Entry 8YIV (X-ray diffraction, 2.10 A resolution); this record covers chains A and E of the 5 polymer chains in the assembly.

# Chain A
Protein: MHC class I antigen
Organism: Homo sapiens
UniProt: F6IQR9 (F6IQR9_HUMAN); residues 1-275 here correspond to UniProt positions 25-299 (UniProt number = residue number + 24)
Amino-acid sequence (276 residues; each row starts with the number of its first residue; numbering starts at 0):
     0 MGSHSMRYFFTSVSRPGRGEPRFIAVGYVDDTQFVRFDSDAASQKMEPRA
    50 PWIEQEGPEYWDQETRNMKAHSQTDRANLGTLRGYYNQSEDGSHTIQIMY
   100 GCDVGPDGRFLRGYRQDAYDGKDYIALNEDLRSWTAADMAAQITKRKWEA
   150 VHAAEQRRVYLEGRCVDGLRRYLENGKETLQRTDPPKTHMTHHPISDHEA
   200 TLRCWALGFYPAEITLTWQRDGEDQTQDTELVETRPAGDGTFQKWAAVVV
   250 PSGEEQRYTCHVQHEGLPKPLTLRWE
Disordered / not traced: 0
Disulfide bonds: Cys101-Cys164, Cys203-Cys259
Construct notes: initiating methionine (0)

# Chain E
Protein: TCR beta
Organism: Homo sapiens
Amino-acid sequence (247 residues; numbered 0 to 246; the number before each row is that of its first residue; numbering starts at 0):
     0 MEAQVTQNPRYLITVTGKKLTVTCSQNMNHEYMSWYRQDPGLGLRQIYYS
    50 MNVEVTDKGDVPEGYKVSRKEKRNFPLILESPSPNQTSLYFCASSLVSTP
   100 LPKETQYFGPGTRLLVLEDLKNVFPPEVAVFEPSEAEISHTQKATLVCLA
   150 TGFYPDHVELSWWVNGKEVHSGVCTDPQPLKEQPALNDSRYALSSRLRVS
   200 ATFWQNPRNHFRCQVQFYGLSENDEWTQDRAKPVTQIVSAEAWGRAD
Disulfide bonds: Cys23-Cys91, Cys147-Cys212

# Interface between chain A and chain E
Residue-residue contacts - 14 pairs, chain A then chain E:
  Arg65(A) - Tyr48(E)  hydrogen bond
  Arg65(A) - Asp56(E)
  Asn66(A) - Met50(E)
  Lys68(A) - Thr55(E)  hydrogen bond (side chain-backbone)
  Lys68(A) - Asp56(E)  salt bridge
  Ala69(A) - Met50(E)  hydrophobic
  Gln72(A) - Val52(E)
  Gln72(A) - Glu53(E)
  Gln72(A) - Val54(E)
  Glu154(A) - Leu100(E)
  Glu154(A) - Lys102(E)  salt bridge
  Gln155(A) - Val96(E)
  Gln155(A) - Thr98(E)  hydrogen bond (side chain-backbone)
  Gln155(A) - Leu100(E)
Also at the interface, not in a pair above, chain A (12 interface residues in all): Thr73, Val150, His151, Val158, Arg163
Also at the interface, not in a pair above, chain E (14 interface residues in all): Asn51, Leu95, Glu103

# Overview
12 residues of chain A and 14 residues of chain E are in contact; the contacts include 3 hydrogen bonds and 2
salt bridges. Polar contacts include Lys68(A)-Asp56(E), Glu154(A)-Lys102(E) and Arg65(A)-Tyr48(E).
Here chain A is MHC class I antigen and chain E is TCR beta, both from Homo sapiens. Entry 8YIV (N17.1.2
recognition of NRAS neoantigens) was determined by X-ray diffraction together with 8YJ2 and 8YJ3 from the same
study.
